6GYI - chain A; structure by X-ray diffraction, 1.60 A resolution.

== Chain A ==
Name: Azurin
Source organism: Pseudomonas aeruginosa
Reference sequence: P00282 (AZUR_PSEAE); residues 1-128 here correspond to UniProt positions 21-148 (UniProt number = residue number + 20)
Sequence (128 residues; numbered 1 to 128; the number before each row is that of its first residue):
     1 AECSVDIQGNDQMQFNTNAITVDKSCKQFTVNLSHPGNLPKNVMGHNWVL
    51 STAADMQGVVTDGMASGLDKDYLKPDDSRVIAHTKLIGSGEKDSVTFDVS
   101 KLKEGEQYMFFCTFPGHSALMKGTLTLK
Not modelled in the structure: 1
Cystine bridges: C3-C26
Ion coordination: Cu ion: H46, C112, H117; Ca2+ near S94 (its only coordinating residue here)
Swiss-Prot annotation at these positions:
  - binding site (Cu cation): H46, C112, H117, M121

== Summary ==
H46, C112 and H117 coordinate a Cu ion ion. UniProt lists 4 Cu cation-binding residues.
Chain A is Azurin (Pseudomonas aeruginosa); the structure, Azurin fom Pseudomonas aeruginosa treated with
hydrosulfide, was determined by X-ray diffraction (same publication as 6IAV).
